Entry 3T8T (X-ray diffraction, 1.75 A resolution); this record covers chain A.

[Chain A]
Protein: Staphylococcus aureus CymR (oxidized form)
Source organism: Staphylococcus aureus
UniProtKB: Q99TM3 (Q99TM3_STAAM); residues 1-140 here = UniProt positions 1-140
Sequence (143 residues; row label = number of the first residue in the row; numbers below 1 keep their minus sign (Ser-2 is residue -2)):
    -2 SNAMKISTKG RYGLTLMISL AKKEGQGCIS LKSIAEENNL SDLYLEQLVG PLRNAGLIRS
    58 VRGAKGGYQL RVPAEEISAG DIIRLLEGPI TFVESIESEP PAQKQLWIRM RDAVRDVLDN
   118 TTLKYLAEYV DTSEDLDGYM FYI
Disordered / not traced: -2 to 0, 86-90, 130-140
Sequence notes: expression tag (-2 to 0)
Modified residues: Cys25 (s-hydroxycysteine; CSO)
From the paper describing this entry:
  - post-translational modification sites: Cys25
  - conformationally variable residues (side-chain flip): Cys25

[In short]
From the paper: a modification site at Cys25; conformational variability at Cys25.
Chain A is Staphylococcus aureus CymR (oxidized form) (Staphylococcus aureus); the structure, Crystal
structure of Staphylococcus aureus CymR oxidized form, was determined by X-ray diffraction together with 3T8R
from the same study.
